Entry 8JWT (electron microscopy, 3.40 A resolution); this record covers chains S and CA of the 40 polymer chains in the assembly.

Chain S (and CA):
Name: Capsid protein G8P
From: Enterobacteria phage M13
Notes: chain CA of this document is another copy of the same molecule, construct and numbering; everything in this record applies to it too
UniProt: P69541 (CAPSD_BPM13); residues 1-50 here correspond to UniProt positions 24-73 (UniProt number = residue number + 23)
Amino-acid sequence (50 residues; numbered 1 to 50; the number before each row is that of its first residue):
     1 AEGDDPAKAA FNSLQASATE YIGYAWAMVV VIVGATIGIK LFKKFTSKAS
Unresolved in the structure: 1-4

How chain S and chain CA interact:
Contacting residue pairs (7; chain S residue first):
  Trp26(S) with Tyr21(CA)
  Leu41(S) with Ile32(CA), hydrophobic
  Lys44(S) with Thr36(CA)
  Phe45(S) with Ile32(CA), hydrophobic; Ala35(CA), hydrophobic
  Lys48(S) with Lys43(CA)
  Ser50(S) with Lys43(CA)
Also at the interface, not in a pair above, chain S (7 interface residues in all): Ile37
Also at the interface, not in a pair above, chain CA (7 interface residues in all): Met28, Ile39

Summary:
The chain S/chain CA interface involves 7 residues from each chain.
Chain S and chain CA are both Capsid protein G8P (Enterobacteria phage M13); the structure, Asymmetric middle
segment of the bacteriophage M13 mini variant, was determined by electron microscopy, deposited together with
8IXK, 8IXL and 8IXJ.
